PDB entry 9NBA | electron microscopy, 8.60 A resolution (very low resolution: no residue pairs are listed; an interface is given only as per-side residue counts) | chains F and H of the 6 polymer chains in the assembly

[Chain F]
Name: AUGMIN subunit 6
Organism: Arabidopsis thaliana
UniProtKB: Q94BP7 (AUG6_ARATH); residues 1-387 here = UniProt positions 1-387
Amino-acid sequence (387 residues; numbered 1 to 387; the number before each row is that of its first residue):
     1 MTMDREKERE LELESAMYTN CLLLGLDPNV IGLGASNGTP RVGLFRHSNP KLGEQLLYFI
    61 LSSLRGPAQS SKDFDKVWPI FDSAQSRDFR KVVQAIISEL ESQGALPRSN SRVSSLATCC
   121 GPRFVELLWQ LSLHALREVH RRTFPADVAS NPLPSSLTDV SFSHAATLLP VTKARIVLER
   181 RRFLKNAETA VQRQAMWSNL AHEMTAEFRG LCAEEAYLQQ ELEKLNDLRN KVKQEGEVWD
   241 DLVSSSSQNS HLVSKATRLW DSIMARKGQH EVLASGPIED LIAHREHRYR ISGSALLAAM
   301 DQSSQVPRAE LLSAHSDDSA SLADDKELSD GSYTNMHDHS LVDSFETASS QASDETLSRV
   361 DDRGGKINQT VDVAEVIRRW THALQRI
Not modelled in the structure: 299-387

[Chain H]
Name: AUGMIN subunit 8
Organism: Arabidopsis thaliana
UniProtKB: Q9SUH5 (AUG8_ARATH); residues 383-644 here = UniProt positions 383-644
Amino-acid sequence (281 residues; row label = number of the first residue in the row):
   364 MKSSEDQVDP RLIDGKGSGR PSTPPSRGIS PSRIRQTTTS TQSSTTTSVL SFITDVKKGK
   424 KASYIEDVHQ LRLLHNRYLQ WRFAIARAES VMYIQRLTSE ETLFNVWHAI SELQDHVTRQ
   484 RIGLQQLKLE IKLNSLLNDQ MVSLEDWATL ERDHVSSLVG AISDLEANTL RLPATGGTKA
   544 DTESLKAAMS SALDVMQAMG SSIWSLLSKV EEMNIMVTEL AVVVTKESSM QGKCEDLLAS
   604 TAIMQIEECS LRTHLIQTRR EEGEDAETPP PLLPLSKFPW P
Not modelled in the structure: 364-447, 548-644
Differences from the reference sequence: expression tag (364-382)

[Chain F / chain H interface]
At this resolution (9 A) residue pairs are not listed: 56 residues of chain F and 55 of chain H lie at the interface.

[In short]
Chain F and chain H form an interface of 56 and 55 residues respectively.
Chain F is AUGMIN subunit 6 and chain H is AUGMIN subunit 8, both from Arabidopsis thaliana; the structure,
Augmin/V junction(open), was determined by electron microscopy, deposited together with 9NA8, 9NA9, 9NBB and
9NBD.
